PDB entry 6H8F | X-ray diffraction, 1.78 A resolution | chains A and B

[Chain A (and B)]
Molecule: TssA
Organism: Burkholderia cenocepacia H111
Notes: chain B of this document is another copy of the same molecule, construct and numbering; everything in this record applies to it too
UniProtKB: A0A1V2W6E8 (A0A1V2W6E8_9BURK); numbering as in UniProt (aligned over 303-373)
Chain sequence (75 residues; each row starts with the number of its first residue):
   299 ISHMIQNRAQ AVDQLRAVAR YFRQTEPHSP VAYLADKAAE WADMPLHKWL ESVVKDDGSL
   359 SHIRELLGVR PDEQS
Disordered / not traced: 299-302, 348-373 (chain B: 299-301, 348-373)
Sequence notes: expression tag (299-302)

[Chain A / chain B interface]
Residue-residue contacts (43; chain A residue first):
  Ile303(A) - Ala315(B)
  Ile303(A) - Tyr319(B)  hydrophobic
  Asn305(A) - Tyr319(B)
  Arg306(A) - Tyr319(B)  hydrogen bond (backbone-side chain)
  Arg306(A) - Glu324(B)  salt bridge
  Ala309(A) - Val316(B)
  Ala309(A) - Tyr319(B)  hydrophobic
  Ala309(A) - Phe320(B)  hydrophobic
  Gln312(A) - Gln312(B)  hydrogen bond (backbone-side chain)
  Gln312(A) - Val316(B)
  Leu313(A) - Val316(B)
  Leu313(A) - Val329(B)  hydrophobic
  Ala315(A) - Ile303(B)
  Ala315(A) - Gln312(B)
  Val316(A) - Ile303(B)  hydrophobic
  Val316(A) - Ala309(B)
  Val316(A) - Gln312(B)
  Val316(A) - Leu313(B)
  Tyr319(A) - Ile303(B)  hydrophobic
  Tyr319(A) - Asn305(B)
  Tyr319(A) - Arg306(B)  hydrogen bond (side chain-backbone)
  Tyr319(A) - Ala309(B)  hydrophobic
  Phe320(A) - Ala309(B)  hydrophobic
  Glu324(A) - Arg306(B)  salt bridge
  His326(A) - Trp347(B)
  Ser327(A) - Trp347(B)
  Pro328(A) - Trp339(B)  hydrophobic
  Pro328(A) - Trp347(B)
  Val329(A) - Ala336(B)
  Leu332(A) - Ala336(B)  hydrophobic
  Leu332(A) - Trp339(B)
  Ala333(A) - Ala336(B)
  Lys335(A) - Leu332(B)
  Ala336(A) - Leu332(B)  hydrophobic
  Ala336(A) - Ala333(B)
  Trp339(A) - Pro328(B)  hydrophobic
  Trp339(A) - Val329(B)
  Trp339(A) - Leu332(B)
  Ala340(A) - Val329(B)
  Trp347(A) - His326(B)
  Trp347(A) - Ser327(B)
  Trp347(A) - Pro328(B)
  Trp347(A) - Tyr331(B)  hydrophobic
Interface residues without a listed pair, chain A (23 interface residues in all): Val310
Interface residues without a listed pair, chain B (25 interface residues in all): Val310, Lys335, Ala340, Leu344

[Overview]
Chain A and chain B form an interface of 23 and 25 residues respectively, with 3 hydrogen bonds and 2 salt
bridges. Polar contacts include Arg306(A)-Glu324(B), Arg306(A)-Tyr319(B) and Gln312(A)-Gln312(B).
Chain A and chain B are both TssA (Burkholderia cenocepacia H111); the structure, Fragment of the C-terminal
domain of the TssA component of the type VI secretion system from ..., was determined by X-ray diffraction
(same publication as 6G7C, 6HS5 and 6HS6).
